8HVR - chains C and D of the 13 polymer chains in the assembly; structure by electron microscopy, 3.35 A resolution.

[Chain C]
Molecule: DNA-directed RNA polymerase subunit beta
Source organism: Streptomyces coelicolor A3(2)
Notes: EC 2.7.7.6
UniProt: Q9L0L0 (RPOB_STRCO); residue numbers follow UniProt; this construct covers 1-1161
Sequence (1161 residues; each row starts with the number of its first residue):
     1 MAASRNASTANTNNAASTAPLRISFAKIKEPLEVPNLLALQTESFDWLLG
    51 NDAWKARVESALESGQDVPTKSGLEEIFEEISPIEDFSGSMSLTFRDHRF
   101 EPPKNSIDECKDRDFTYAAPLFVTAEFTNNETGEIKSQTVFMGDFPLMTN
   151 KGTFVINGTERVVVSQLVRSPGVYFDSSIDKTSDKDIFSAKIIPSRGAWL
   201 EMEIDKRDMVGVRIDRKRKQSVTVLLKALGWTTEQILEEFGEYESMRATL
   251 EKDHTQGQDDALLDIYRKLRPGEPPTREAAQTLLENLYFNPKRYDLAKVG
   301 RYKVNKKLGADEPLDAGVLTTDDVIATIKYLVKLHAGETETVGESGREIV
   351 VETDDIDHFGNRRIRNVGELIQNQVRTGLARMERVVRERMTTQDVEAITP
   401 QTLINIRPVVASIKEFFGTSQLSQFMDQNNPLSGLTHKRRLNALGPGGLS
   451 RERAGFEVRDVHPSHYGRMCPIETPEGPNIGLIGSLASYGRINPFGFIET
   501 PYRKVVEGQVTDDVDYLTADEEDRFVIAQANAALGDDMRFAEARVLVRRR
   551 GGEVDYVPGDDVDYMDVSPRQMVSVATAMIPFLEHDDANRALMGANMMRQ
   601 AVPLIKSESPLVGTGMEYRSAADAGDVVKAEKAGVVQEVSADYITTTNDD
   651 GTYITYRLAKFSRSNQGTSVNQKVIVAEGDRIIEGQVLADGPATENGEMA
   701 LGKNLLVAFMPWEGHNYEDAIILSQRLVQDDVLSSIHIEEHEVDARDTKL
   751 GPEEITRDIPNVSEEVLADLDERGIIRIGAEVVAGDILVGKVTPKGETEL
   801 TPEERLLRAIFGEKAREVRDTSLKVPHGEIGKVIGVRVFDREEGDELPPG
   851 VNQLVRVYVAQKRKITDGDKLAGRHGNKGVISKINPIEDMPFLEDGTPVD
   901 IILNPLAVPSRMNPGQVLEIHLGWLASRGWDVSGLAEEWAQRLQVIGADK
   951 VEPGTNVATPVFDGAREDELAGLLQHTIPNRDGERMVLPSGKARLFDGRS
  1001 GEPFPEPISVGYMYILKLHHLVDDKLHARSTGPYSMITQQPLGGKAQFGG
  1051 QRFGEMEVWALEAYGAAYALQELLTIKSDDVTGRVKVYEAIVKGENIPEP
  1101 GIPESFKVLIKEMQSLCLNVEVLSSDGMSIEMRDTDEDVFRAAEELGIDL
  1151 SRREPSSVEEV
Not modelled in the structure: 1-15, 1130-1161

[Chain D]
Molecule: DNA-directed RNA polymerase subunit beta'
Source organism: Streptomyces coelicolor A3(2)
Notes: EC 2.7.7.6
UniProt: Q8CJT1 (RPOC_STRCO); residue numbers follow UniProt; this construct covers 1-1299
Sequence (1307 residues; each row starts with the number of its first residue):
     1 MLDVNFFDELRIGLATADDIRQWSHGEVKKPETINYRTLKPEKDGLFCEK
    51 IFGPTRDWECYCGKYKRVRFKGIICERCGVEVTRAKVRRERMGHIELAAP
   101 VTHIWYFKGVPSRLGYLLDLAPKDLEKVIYFAAYMITFVDEERRTRDLPS
   151 LEAHVSVERQQIEQRRDSDLEARAKKLETDLAELEAEGAKADVRRKVREG
   201 AEREMKQLRDRAQREIDRLDEVWNRFKNLKVQDLEGDELLYRELRDRFGT
   251 YFDGSMGAAALQKRLESFDLDEEAERLREIIRTGKGQKKTRALKRLKVVS
   301 AFLQTSNSPKGMVLDCVPVIPPDLRPMVQLDGGRFATSDLNDLYRRVINR
   351 NNRLKRLLDLGAPEIIVNNEKRMLQEAVDALFDNGRRGRPVTGPGNRPLK
   401 SLSDMLKGKQGRFRQNLLGKRVDYSARSVIVVGPQLKLHQCGLPKAMALE
   451 LFKPFVMKRLVDLNHAQNIKSAKRMVERGRTVVYDVLEEVIAEHPVLLNR
   501 APTLHRLGIQAFEPQLVEGKAIQIHPLVCTAFNADFDGDQMAVHLPLSAE
   551 AQAEARILMLSSNNILKPADGRPVTMPTQDMVLGLFFLTTDSEGRSPKGE
   601 GRAFGSSAEAIMAFDAGDLTLQAKIDIRFPVGTIPPRGFEPPAREEGEPE
   651 WQQGDTFTLKTTLGRALFNELLPEDYPFVDYEVGKKQLSEIVNDLAERYP
   701 KVIVAATLDNLKAAGFFWATRSGVTVAISDIVVPDAKKEIVKGYEGQDEK
   751 VQKQYERGLITKEERTQELIAIWTKATNEVAEAMNDNFPKTNPVSMMVNS
   801 GARGNMMQMRQIAGMRGLVSNAKNETIPRPIKASFREGLSVLEYFISTHG
   851 ARKGLADTALRTADSGYLTRRLVDVSQDVIIREEDCGTERGLKLPIATRD
   901 ADGTLRKAEDVETSVYARMLAEDVVIDGKVIAPANVDLGDVLIDALVAHG
   951 VEEVKTRSILTCESQVGTCAMCYGRSLATGKLVDIGEAVGIIAAQSIGEP
  1001 GTQLTMRTFHTGGVAGDDITQGLPRVVELFEARTPKGVAPISEASGRVRI
  1051 EETEKTKKIVVTPDDGSDETAFPISKRARLLVGEGDHVEVGQKLTVGATN
  1101 PHDVLRILGQRAVQVHLVGEVQKVYNSQGVSIHDKHIEIIIRQMLRRVTI
  1151 IESGDAELLPGELVERTKFETENRRVVQEGGHPASGRPQLMGITKASLAT
  1201 ESWLSAASFQETTRVLTDAAINAKSDSLIGLKENVIIGKLIPAGTGLSRY
  1251 RNIRVEPTEEAKAAMYSAVGYDDIDYSPFGTGSGQAVPLEDYDYGPYNQH
  1301 HHHHHHH
Not modelled in the structure: 1-6, 1266-1307
Construct notes: expression tag (1300-1307)
Swiss-Prot annotation at these positions:
  - binding site (Zn(2+)): Cys-60, Cys-62, Cys-75, Cys-78, Cys-886, Cys-962, Cys-969, Cys-972
  - binding site (Mg(2+)): Asp-535, Asp-537, Asp-539

[How chain C and chain D interact]
Contacting residue pairs (356):
  Lys-181(C) with Ala-1015(D)
  Phe-456(C) with Leu-860(D), hydrophobic
  Arg-459(C) with Arg-852(D)
  Asp-460(C) with Lys-853(D)
  Val-461(C) with Phe-845(D), hydrophobic; His-849(D); Arg-852(D)
  His-462(C) with Phe-845(D)
  Pro-463(C) with Phe-845(D), hydrophobic
  Tyr-466(C) with Val-841(D); Phe-845(D)
  Cys-470(C) with Arg-852(D)
  Pro-471(C) with Phe-845(D), hydrophobic; Thr-848(D); Arg-852(D), hydrogen bond (backbone-side chain)
  Ile-472(C) with Tyr-844(D), hydrophobic; Thr-848(D)
  Thr-474(C) with Arg-852(D)
  Ile-480(C) with Ala-856(D), hydrophobic
  Gly-481(C) with Arg-852(D)
  Gln-529(C) with Leu-842(D)
  Arg-544(C) with Arg-829(D)
  Arg-548(C) with Leu-842(D)
  Val-554(C) with Ile-827(D), hydrophobic; Arg-829(D); Leu-842(D), hydrophobic
  Tyr-556(C) with Glu-749(D), hydrogen bond; Gln-752(D); Glu-756(D)
  Met-572(C) with Val-841(D), hydrophobic
  Leu-583(C) with Tyr-844(D), hydrogen bond (backbone-side chain)
  Glu-584(C) with Gly-838(D); Leu-839(D), hydrogen bond (backbone-backbone)
  His-585(C) with Phe-835(D); Arg-836(D), hydrogen bond (side chain-backbone); Glu-837(D); Gly-838(D)
  Asp-586(C) with Phe-835(D); Tyr-844(D), hydrogen bond (backbone-side chain)
  Asp-587(C) with Phe-835(D); Tyr-844(D), hydrogen bond (backbone-side chain)
  Ala-588(C) with Tyr-844(D); Thr-848(D); Ala-851(D), hydrophobic
  Asn-589(C) with Ala-851(D); Leu-855(D)
  Ala-591(C) with Tyr-844(D)
  Leu-592(C) with Leu-855(D), hydrophobic
  Phe-709(C) with Val-724(D); Thr-725(D), hydrogen bond (backbone-side chain); Val-726(D), hydrophobic
  Met-710(C) with Thr-720(D)
  Pro-711(C) with Ala-719(D); Thr-720(D), hydrogen bond (backbone-side chain); Val-724(D)
  Trp-712(C) with Thr-720(D)
  Glu-713(C) with Pro-434(D); Phe-716(D); Thr-720(D), hydrogen bond (backbone-side chain); Arg-721(D), salt bridge
  Gly-714(C) with Val-432(D); Pro-434(D); Phe-716(D)
  His-715(C) with Val-432(D); Pro-434(D)
  Tyr-717(C) with Val-432(D), hydrophobic; Pro-526(D), hydrogen bond (side chain-backbone); Cys-529(D), hydrogen bond; Phe-536(D); Pro-577(D); Gln-579(D); Asp-580(D); Met-581(D), hydrophobic
  Glu-718(C) with Asp-535(D); Phe-536(D); Gln-579(D), hydrogen bond; Arg-803(D), salt bridge
  Asp-719(C) with Phe-536(D); Asp-537(D)
  Arg-746(C) with Asp-331(D), salt bridge; Gly-332(D)
  Lys-749(C) with Arg-37(D)
  Val-783(C) with Arg-478(D)
  Ala-784(C) with Arg-478(D)
  Asp-786(C) with Arg-478(D), salt bridge
  Glu-797(C) with Arg-56(D); Glu-59(D); Lys-66(D)
  Glu-799(C) with Glu-59(D); Lys-66(D)
  Gly-868(C) with Val-429(D); Val-431(D); Ala-521(D)
  Lys-870(C) with Asp-537(D)
  Lys-878(C) with Asp-537(D)
  Gly-879(C) with Phe-536(D); Asp-537(D)
  Val-880(C) with Ile-430(D); Val-431(D), hydrophobic; Phe-536(D), hydrogen bond (backbone-backbone); Asp-537(D), hydrogen bond (backbone-backbone)
  Ile-881(C) with Val-431(D)
  Ser-882(C) with Val-431(D); Val-432(D), hydrogen bond (side chain-backbone)
  Asn-904(C) with Asp-580(D), hydrogen bond
  Pro-905(C) with Val-724(D); Thr-725(D); Val-726(D); Met-797(D)
  Leu-906(C) with Gln-579(D); Asp-580(D); Leu-583(D), hydrophobic; Met-797(D), hydrophobic; Arg-803(D)
  Ala-907(C) with Arg-803(D)
  Val-908(C) with Val-726(D), hydrophobic
  Pro-909(C) with Val-794(D), hydrophobic; Met-797(D), hydrophobic; Gln-808(D); Ile-812(D)
  Ser-910(C) with Arg-803(D); Gln-808(D)
  Arg-911(C) with Arg-803(D)
  Met-912(C) with Gln-808(D); Gln-811(D); Ile-812(D), hydrophobic; Phe-835(D)
  Pro-914(C) with Phe-835(D)
  Val-917(C) with Val-726(D), hydrophobic; Ala-727(D); Ile-728(D)
  Leu-918(C) with Ile-728(D), hydrophobic
  His-921(C) with Ala-727(D); Ile-728(D), hydrogen bond (side chain-backbone)
  Phe-962(C) with Ser-840(D); Tyr-844(D), hydrophobic
  Glu-967(C) with Ile-728(D); Arg-836(D), salt bridge
  Ser-990(C) with Ala-727(D); Ser-729(D), hydrogen bond
  Lys-992(C) with Thr-725(D); Ala-727(D); Asp-730(D), salt bridge
  Asp-997(C) with Arg-721(D), salt bridge
  Ser-1000(C) with Arg-721(D)
  Phe-1004(C) with Thr-720(D); Arg-721(D)
  Pro-1005(C) with Arg-721(D)
  Glu-1006(C) with Gly-723(D)
  Pro-1007(C) with Thr-725(D)
  Ser-1009(C) with Thr-725(D), hydrogen bond (backbone-side chain); Val-726(D), hydrogen bond (side chain-backbone)
  Val-1022(C) with Val-429(D), hydrophobic; Lys-520(D)
  Asp-1023(C) with Lys-520(D)
  Lys-1025(C) with Arg-427(D); Val-429(D); Gln-540(D)
  Leu-1026(C) with Arg-427(D); Ser-428(D); Met-447(D), hydrophobic; Lys-520(D)
  His-1027(C) with Ala-426(D); Arg-427(D), hydrogen bond (backbone-backbone)
  Ala-1028(C) with Ser-425(D); Ala-426(D), hydrophobic; Met-447(D), hydrophobic; Glu-450(D)
  Arg-1029(C) with Asp-423(D), salt bridge; Tyr-424(D), hydrogen bond (backbone-backbone); Ser-425(D), hydrogen bond (backbone-backbone); Glu-450(D); Leu-451(D)
  Ser-1030(C) with Asp-423(D); Tyr-424(D), hydrogen bond (backbone-backbone); Glu-450(D), hydrogen bond; Leu-451(D)
  Thr-1031(C) with Tyr-424(D)
  Tyr-1034(C) with Asp-423(D), hydrogen bond
  Met-1036(C) with Arg-89(D), hydrogen bond (backbone-side chain); Val-328(D), hydrophobic
  Ile-1037(C) with Arg-89(D), hydrogen bond (backbone-side chain); Leu-324(D); Pro-326(D); Arg-412(D)
  Gln-1040(C) with Asn-416(D), hydrogen bond (side chain-backbone); Lys-420(D)
  Pro-1041(C) with Arg-421(D); Asp-423(D)
  Gly-1043(C) with Arg-421(D)
  Phe-1048(C) with Glu-450(D)
  Gly-1050(C) with Arg-421(D), hydrogen bond (backbone-side chain); Val-422(D); Ser-425(D)
  Gln-1051(C) with Arg-421(D); Val-422(D), hydrogen bond (backbone-backbone); Ser-425(D), hydrogen bond (backbone-side chain); Ala-426(D); Arg-427(D), hydrogen bond
  Arg-1052(C) with Arg-414(D); Gln-415(D), hydrogen bond (side chain-backbone); Gly-419(D), hydrogen bond (side chain-backbone); Lys-420(D); Arg-421(D)
  Phe-1053(C) with Gly-419(D); Lys-420(D), hydrogen bond (backbone-backbone); Val-422(D), hydrophobic; Ile-509(D), hydrophobic; His-544(D)
  Gly-1054(C) with Leu-418(D); Gly-419(D)
  Glu-1055(C) with Leu-418(D); Arg-870(D), salt bridge; Lys-1232(D), salt bridge
  Met-1056(C) with Pro-502(D); Thr-503(D)
  Glu-1057(C) with Asn-499(D), hydrogen bond; Ala-501(D); Thr-503(D); Ile-509(D)
  Val-1058(C) with Leu-418(D); Val-1235(D), hydrophobic
  Trp-1059(C) with Arg-870(D); Val-873(D); Ile-991(D); Gln-995(D)
  Ala-1060(C) with Arg-506(D); Gln-995(D)
  Leu-1061(C) with Met-559(D), hydrophobic
  Glu-1062(C) with Ala-988(D); Ile-991(D); Leu-1231(D); Ile-1241(D)
  Ala-1063(C) with Arg-506(D); Ile-992(D); Gln-995(D)
  Tyr-1064(C) with Arg-506(D), hydrogen bond (side chain-backbone); Leu-507(D); Ile-509(D), hydrogen bond (side chain-backbone); Met-559(D), hydrophobic; Asn-564(D)
  Gly-1065(C) with Ala-1243(D); Gly-1244(D); Thr-1245(D), hydrogen bond (backbone-backbone)
  Ala-1066(C) with Glu-554(D); Met-559(D), hydrophobic
  Ala-1067(C) with Glu-554(D), hydrogen bond (backbone-side chain); Ile-1241(D), hydrophobic; Thr-1245(D), hydrogen bond (backbone-side chain); Gly-1246(D)
  Tyr-1068(C) with Glu-550(D); Glu-554(D), hydrogen bond (backbone-side chain); Leu-1240(D); Thr-1245(D); Arg-1251(D)
  Ala-1069(C) with Ala-551(D), hydrophobic; Glu-554(D), hydrogen bond (backbone-side chain)
  Gln-1071(C) with Gly-1238(D), hydrogen bond (side chain-backbone); Leu-1240(D)
  Glu-1072(C) with Ser-548(D), hydrogen bond; Ala-551(D)
  Leu-1073(C) with Val-422(D)
  Leu-1074(C) with Lys-420(D), hydrogen bond (backbone-side chain); Val-1235(D), hydrophobic
  Thr-1075(C) with Gly-1238(D)
  Ile-1076(C) with Leu-547(D), hydrophobic
  Lys-1077(C) with Val-422(D); Asp-423(D), hydrogen bond (backbone-backbone); Tyr-424(D); His-544(D); Leu-545(D), hydrogen bond (side chain-backbone)
  Ser-1078(C) with Arg-421(D), hydrogen bond (side chain-backbone)
  Asp-1079(C) with Lys-420(D), salt bridge
  Val-1087(C) with Leu-547(D), hydrophobic
  Tyr-1088(C) with Tyr-424(D); Pro-454(D), hydrophobic; Met-457(D)
  Ile-1091(C) with Tyr-424(D); Pro-454(D), hydrophobic; Phe-455(D), hydrophobic; Lys-458(D); Leu-547(D), hydrophobic
  Val-1092(C) with Lys-458(D); Ile-469(D), hydrophobic
  Gly-1094(C) with Lys-458(D)
  Ile-1097(C) with Ser-548(D)
  Ile-1102(C) with Phe-7(D), hydrophobic
  Pro-1103(C) with Lys-420(D); Ile-1236(D); Ile-1237(D); Gly-1238(D)
  Glu-1104(C) with Arg-89(D), salt bridge
  Ser-1105(C) with Asn-416(D), hydrogen bond (side chain-backbone); Leu-417(D)
  Phe-1106(C) with Phe-7(D), hydrophobic; Leu-417(D); Ile-1236(D)
  Val-1108(C) with Arg-89(D); Leu-324(D), hydrophobic; Arg-412(D)
  Leu-1109(C) with Arg-412(D); Phe-413(D), hydrophobic; Leu-417(D), hydrophobic
  Lys-1111(C) with Glu-90(D), hydrogen bond (side chain-backbone); Met-92(D); Ile-320(D); Leu-324(D)
  Glu-1112(C) with Met-405(D); Leu-406(D); Arg-412(D), salt bridge
  Met-1113(C) with Ile-12(D), hydrophobic; Leu-406(D), hydrophobic; Trp-1203(D), hydrophobic; Leu-1216(D), hydrophobic
  Gln-1114(C) with Trp-23(D); Met-92(D); Pro-318(D)
  Ser-1115(C) with Pro-318(D); Val-319(D); Ile-320(D); Phe-382(D); Leu-402(D)
  Leu-1116(C) with His-103(D), hydrogen bond (backbone-side chain); Trp-105(D), hydrophobic; Phe-382(D), hydrophobic; Leu-402(D), hydrophobic; Leu-406(D), hydrophobic
  Cys-1117(C) with Ala-15(D), hydrogen bond (backbone-backbone); His-103(D); Leu-314(D), hydrophobic; Pro-318(D); Phe-382(D), hydrophobic
  Leu-1118(C) with Gly-13(D); Ala-15(D); Trp-23(D); Trp-105(D), hydrophobic; Tyr-106(D); Ala-1220(D), hydrophobic
  Asn-1119(C) with Gly-13(D), hydrogen bond (backbone-backbone); Ala-15(D); Asp-19(D), hydrogen bond; Trp-23(D)
  Val-1120(C) with Leu-10(D), hydrophobic; Arg-11(D); Ile-12(D), hydrophobic
  Glu-1121(C) with Leu-10(D); Arg-11(D), salt bridge
  Val-1122(C) with Phe-7(D), hydrophobic; Leu-10(D), hydrophobic
  Leu-1123(C) with Phe-7(D); Asp-8(D), hydrogen bond (backbone-backbone); Glu-9(D), hydrogen bond (backbone-backbone); Arg-11(D)
  Ser-1124(C) with Phe-7(D); Asp-8(D)
  Ser-1125(C) with Asp-8(D)
Interface residues without a listed pair, chain C (171 interface residues in all): Glu-457, His-465, Glu-473, Asn-531, Leu-546, Asp-555, Pro-569, Asn-716, Ala-720, Asp-744, His-827, Asp-867, Ile-1008, Thr-1038, Gln-1039, Leu-1042, Gly-1044, Leu-1070, Arg-1084, Lys-1107, Ile-1110
Interface residues without a listed pair, chain D (184 interface residues in all): Leu-14, Ile-20, Asp-57, Pro-321, Asp-323, Tyr-344, Ser-403, Gln-435, Lys-453, Arg-500, His-505, Gln-510, Gln-523, Ala-534, Gly-538, Ala-542, Leu-558, Phe-717, Ser-722, Ile-731, Ala-802, Gly-804, Ala-822, Lys-823, Ser-847, Thr-869, Lys-1239

[Summary]
The interface between chain C and chain D involves 171 residues on one side and 184 on the other, with 59
hydrogen bonds and 14 salt bridges. Polar pairs include Glu-713(C)/Arg-721(D), Glu-718(C)/Arg-803(D) and
Arg-746(C)/Asp-331(D).
Here chain C is DNA-directed RNA polymerase subunit beta and chain D is DNA-directed RNA polymerase subunit
beta', both from Streptomyces coelicolor A3(2). Entry 8HVR (Cryo-EM structure of AfsR-dependent transcription
activation complex with afsS promoter) was determined by electron microscopy, deposited together with 8JKE.
